PDB entry 7YML | electron microscopy, 2.60 A resolution | chains G and I of the 24 polymer chains in the assembly

# Chain G
Molecule: Light-harvesting protein B-870 beta chain
Source organism: Rhodobacter capsulatus
UniProt: P02950 (LHB1_RHOCA); residues 0-48 here correspond to UniProt positions 1-49 (UniProt number = residue number + 1)
Sequence (49 residues; numbered 0 to 48; the number before each row is that of its first residue; numbering starts at 0):
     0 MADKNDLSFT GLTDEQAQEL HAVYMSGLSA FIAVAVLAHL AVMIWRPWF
Disordered / not traced: 0-5
Ligand contacts:
  - bacteriochlorophyll a (BCL), molecule 1: His-20, Tyr-23, Met-24, Phe-48
  - bacteriochlorophyll a (BCL), molecule 2: Phe-30, Val-33, Ala-34, Ala-37, His-38, Val-41, Trp-44
  - bacteriochlorophyll a (BCL), molecule 3: Phe-30, Ile-31, Ala-34, Val-35, His-38, Val-41, Met-42, Trp-47, Phe-48
  - spheroidene (SPO), molecule 1: Glu-18, Leu-19, Val-22, Tyr-23, Gly-26, Leu-27, Phe-30
  - spheroidene (SPO), molecule 2: Phe-30, Val-33, Ala-37, Ala-40, Val-41, Trp-44

# Chain I
Molecule: Light-harvesting protein B-870 alpha chain
Source organism: Rhodobacter capsulatus
UniProt: P02948 (LHA1_RHOCA); residue numbers follow UniProt; this construct covers 1-58
Sequence (58 residues; each row starts with the number of its first residue):
     1 MSKFYKIWLV FDPRRVFVAQ GVFLFLLAVL IHLILLSTPA FNWLTVATAK HGYVAAAQ
Disordered / not traced: 57-58
Modified / non-standard residues: Met-1 (N-formylmethionine; FME)
Ligand contacts:
  - bacteriochlorophyll a (BCL), molecule 1: Phe-4, Trp-8, Val-16, Gln-20, Phe-23, Ile-31
  - bacteriochlorophyll a (BCL), molecule 2: Val-18, Ala-19, Gly-21, Val-22, Phe-23, Phe-25, Leu-26, Leu-27, Val-29, Leu-30, Leu-33
  - bacteriochlorophyll a (BCL), molecule 3: Gly-21, Leu-24, Phe-25, Ala-28, His-32, Leu-35, Trp-43
  - bacteriochlorophyll a (BCL), molecule 4: Leu-24, Leu-27, Ala-28, Ile-31, His-32, Leu-35, Phe-41
  - spheroidene (SPO), molecule 1: Phe-4, Lys-6, Ile-7, Leu-9, Val-10
  - spheroidene (SPO), molecule 2: Phe-17, Gln-20, Gly-21
  - spheroidene (SPO), molecule 3: Phe-17, Gln-20, Phe-23, Leu-24, Leu-27, Leu-30, Ile-31, Ile-34
  - spheroidene (SPO), molecule 4: Phe-25, Ala-28, Val-29, His-32, Leu-33, Leu-36
Curated features (UniProtKB/Swiss-Prot):
  - binding site (a bacteriochlorophyll): His-32
Reported in the primary citation:
  - binding site for bacteriochlorophyll a: Arg-15

# Chain G / chain I interface
Pairs across the interface (9; chain G residue first):
  Phe-8(G) / Asp-12(I)
  Phe-8(G) / Arg-14(I)
  Arg-45(G) / Tyr-53(I)
  Pro-46(G) / His-51(I)
  Pro-46(G) / Tyr-53(I)  hydrogen bond (backbone-side chain)
  Trp-47(G) / Trp-43(I)
  Trp-47(G) / Ala-47(I)
  Phe-48(G) / Lys-50(I)  hydrogen bond (backbone-side chain)
  Phe-48(G) / His-51(I)
Interface residues without a listed pair, chain I (8 interface residues in all): Pro-13

# In short
5 residues of chain G and 8 residues of chain I are in contact, with 2 hydrogen bonds. Polar pairs include
Pro-46(G)/Tyr-53(I) and Phe-48(G)/Lys-50(I). One spheroidene molecule and one bacteriochlorophyll a molecule
are bound between chain G and chain I. From the paper: a binding site for bacteriochlorophyll a at Arg-15(I).
Here chain G is Light-harvesting protein B-870 beta chain and chain I is Light-harvesting protein B-870 alpha
chain, both from Rhodobacter capsulatus. Entry 7YML (Structure of photosynthetic LH1-RC super-complex of
Rhodobacter capsulatus) was determined by electron microscopy.
